8PTP - chains C and c of the 9 polymer chains in the assembly; structure by electron microscopy, 3.00 A resolution.

# Chain C
Protein: Transcription termination factor Rho
Organism: Escherichia coli
Notes: EC 3.6.4.-
UniProt: P0AG30 (RHO_ECOLI); residues 1-419 here = UniProt positions 1-419
Sequence (419 residues; each row starts with the number of its first residue):
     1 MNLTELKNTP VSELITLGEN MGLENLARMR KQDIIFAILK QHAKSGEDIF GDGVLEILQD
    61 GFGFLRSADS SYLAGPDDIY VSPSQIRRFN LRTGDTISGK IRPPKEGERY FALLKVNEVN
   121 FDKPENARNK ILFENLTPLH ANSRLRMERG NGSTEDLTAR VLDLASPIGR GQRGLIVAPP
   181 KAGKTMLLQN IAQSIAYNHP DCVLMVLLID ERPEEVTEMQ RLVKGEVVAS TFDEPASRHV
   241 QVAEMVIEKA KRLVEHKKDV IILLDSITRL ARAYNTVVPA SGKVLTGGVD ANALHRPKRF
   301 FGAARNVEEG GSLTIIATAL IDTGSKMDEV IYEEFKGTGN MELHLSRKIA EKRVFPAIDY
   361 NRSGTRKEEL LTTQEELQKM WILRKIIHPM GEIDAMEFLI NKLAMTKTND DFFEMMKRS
Not modelled in the structure: 419
Curated features (UniProtKB/Swiss-Prot):
  - region: Gly61 to Arg66 (RNA-binding 1), Asp78 to Tyr80 (RNA-binding 1), Glu108 to Tyr110 (RNA-binding 1), Val284 to Gly288 (RNA-binding 2)
  - binding site (ATP): Gly169 to Gly174, Lys181 to Met186, Arg212
  - site: Lys326 (RNA-binding 2)
  - mutagenesis: Phe62 (F62L/A: Defective for RNA-binding), Phe64 (F64L/A: Defective for RNA-binding), Lys181 (K181Q: Partial loss of ATPase, helicase and termination activity), Lys184 (K184Q: Improves ATPase and helicase activity but reduced termination activity), Cys202 (C202G/S: Does not affect the kinetics of ATP hydrolysis and inhibition by bicyclomycin), Asp265 (D265N: Loss of ATPase activity, helicase and termination activity)

# Chain c
Protein: Protein rof
Organism: Escherichia coli
UniProt: P0AFW8 (ROF_ECOLI); residues 2-84 here = UniProt positions 2-84
Sequence (86 residues; each row starts with the number of its first residue; numbers below 1 keep their minus sign (Ala-1 is residue -1)):
    -1 AMGNDTYQPI NCDDYDNLEL ACQHHLMLTL ELKDGEKLQA KASDLVSRKN VEYLVVEAAG
    59 ETRELRLDKI TSFSHPEIGT VVVSES
Not modelled in the structure: -1 to 2
Construct notes: expression tag (-1 to 1)
What the authors report for this chain:
  - mutagenesis - D14A, E17K, R46A: unchanged expression
  - mutagenesis - D14A: abolished growth
  - mutagenesis - R46A, K47A (3.2-fold): decreased growth in response to lag

# Chain C / chain c interface
Pairs across the interface (21; chain C residue first):
  Ser82(C) - Asp14(c)  hydrogen bond
  Ser84(C) - Tyr13(c)
  Ser84(C) - Asp14(c)  hydrogen bond
  Ser84(C) - Glu17(c)
  Gln85(C) - Cys10(c)  hydrogen bond
  Gln85(C) - Tyr13(c)
  Gln85(C) - Asp14(c)  hydrogen bond
  Arg87(C) - Tyr13(c)  hydrogen bond
  Arg87(C) - Glu17(c)  salt bridge
  Arg87(C) - Leu43(c)
  Arg88(C) - Ile8(c)  hydrogen bond (side chain-backbone)
  Arg88(C) - Cys10(c)
  Arg88(C) - Tyr13(c)
  Arg88(C) - Glu50(c)  salt bridge
  Lys100(C) - Ser84(c)
  Leu113(C) - Cys10(c)
  Leu114(C) - Asn9(c)
  Leu114(C) - Cys10(c)  hydrogen bond (backbone-backbone)
  Leu114(C) - Asp11(c)
  Lys115(C) - Ser84(c)
  Arg128(C) - Asn48(c)  hydrogen bond
Interface residues without a listed pair, chain C (14 interface residues in all): Arg102, Val116, Glu125, Asn129
Interface residues without a listed pair, chain c (14 interface residues in all): Tyr5, Pro7, Ser45
The authors on this interface:
  - hot spots on chain C (mutagenesis) - R88E: abolished binding to Protein rof (chain c)

# Overview
The chain C/chain c interface involves 14 residues from each chain; the contacts include 8 hydrogen bonds and
2 salt bridges. Among the polar pairs are Arg87(C)-Glu17(c), Arg88(C)-Glu50(c) and Ser82(C)-Asp14(c). The
paper reports that R46A and K47A of chain c reduce growth in response to lag; D14A of chain c abolishes
growth; 5 substitutions were tested in all.
Chain C is Transcription termination factor Rho and chain c is Protein rof, both from Escherichia coli; the
structure, Structure of Rho pentamer in complex with Rof, was determined by electron microscopy together with
8PTG, 8PTM, 8PTN and 8PTO from the same study.
